PDB entry 3BJ3 | X-ray diffraction, 2.10 A resolution | chains A and B of the 4 polymer chains in the assembly

# Chain A
Name: hemoglobin alpha
From: Perca flavescens
Amino-acid sequence (142 residues; row label = number of the first residue in the row):
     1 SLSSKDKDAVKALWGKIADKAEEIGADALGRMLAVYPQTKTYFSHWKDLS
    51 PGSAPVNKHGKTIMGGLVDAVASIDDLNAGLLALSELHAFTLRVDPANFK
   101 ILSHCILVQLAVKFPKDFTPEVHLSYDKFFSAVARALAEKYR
Metal / ion sites: heme Fe near H88 (its only coordinating residue here)
Residues lining bound ligands:
  - acetyl group (ACE), molecule 1: S1, L2, K128, R135
  - acetyl group (ACE), molecule 2: N78, R135, E139
  - heme (HEM): M32, T39, Y42, F43, H45, W46, H59, T62, I63, G66, L67, L84, L87, H88, L92, V94, N98, F99, L102, V133, L137

# Chain B
Name: hemoglobin beta
From: Perca flavescens
Amino-acid sequence (146 residues; row label = number of the first residue in the row):
     1 VVWTDFERATIADIFSKLDYEAVGGATLARCLIVYPWTQRYFGNFGNLYN
    51 AAAIMGNPMIAKHGTTILHGLDRAVKNMDNIKATYAELSVLHSEKLHVDP
   101 DNFKLLSDCLTIVVAAQLGKAFSGEVQAAFQKFLSVVVSALGKQYH
Metal / ion sites: heme Fe near H92 (its only coordinating residue here)
Residues lining bound ligands: heme (HEM): T38, Y41, F42, F45, H63, T66, I67, G70, L71, R73, Y85, L88, L91, H92, L96, V98, N102, F103, L106, V137, L141

# Interface between chain A and chain B
Pairs across the interface - 37 pairs, chain A then chain B:
  R31(A) - F122(B)  hydrogen bond (side chain-backbone)
  R31(A) - S123(B)  hydrogen bond (side chain-backbone)
  R31(A) - G124(B)
  R31(A) - Q127(B)  hydrogen bond
  V35(A) - G124(B)
  V35(A) - Q127(B)
  V35(A) - A128(B)
  V35(A) - Q131(B)
  Y36(A) - Q131(B)
  H104(A) - D108(B)  salt bridge
  H104(A) - T111(B)
  H104(A) - I112(B)
  V108(A) - T111(B)
  V108(A) - I112(B)  hydrophobic
  V108(A) - A115(B)
  V108(A) - F122(B)  hydrophobic
  V108(A) - Q127(B)
  A111(A) - I112(B)
  A111(A) - A115(B)  hydrophobic
  A111(A) - A116(B)
  V112(A) - A115(B)
  V112(A) - G119(B)
  V112(A) - F122(B)
  K113(A) - K120(B)
  P115(A) - A116(B)
  F118(A) - R30(B)  hydrogen bond (backbone-side chain)
  F118(A) - I112(B)  hydrophobic
  P120(A) - R30(B)
  P120(A) - I33(B)  hydrophobic
  P120(A) - V34(B)
  P120(A) - M55(B)  hydrophobic
  E121(A) - A51(B)
  H123(A) - R30(B)  hydrogen bond
  H123(A) - V34(B)
  H123(A) - I112(B)
  L124(A) - V34(B)
  D127(A) - Y35(B)  hydrogen bond
Other interface residues (no listed pair), chain A (19 interface residues in all): A34, C105, L107, T119

# In short
The chain A/chain B interface involves 19 residues from each chain, with 6 hydrogen bonds and 1 salt bridge.
Among the polar pairs are H104(A)-D108(B), R31(A)-F122(B) and R31(A)-S123(B). Bound to chain A: heme and
acetyl group. Ligands of chain B: heme.
Chain A is hemoglobin alpha and chain B is hemoglobin beta, both from Perca flavescens; the structure,
met-Perch hemoglobin at pH 8.0, was determined by X-ray diffraction, deposited together with 2QSP, 2QSS, 2R1H,
3BJ1 and 3BJ2.
